PDB entry 4OLV | X-ray diffraction, 2.50 A resolution | chains G and L of the 3 polymer chains in the assembly

[Chain G]
Molecule: Envelope glycoprotein gp160
Organism: Human immunodeficiency virus 1
Reference sequence: Q0ED31 (B1NCW8_9HIV1); the construct has insertions or renumbered stretches relative to UniProt, so the offset changes along the chain: 44-123 = UniProt 43-122; 199-301 = UniProt 201-303; 324-355 = UniProt 325-356; 357-397 = UniProt 357-397; 1 more segments
Chain sequence (353 residues; row label = number of the first residue in the row; note: 96 numbers in that range are skipped by the numbering (no residue carries them; nothing is unmodelled there)):
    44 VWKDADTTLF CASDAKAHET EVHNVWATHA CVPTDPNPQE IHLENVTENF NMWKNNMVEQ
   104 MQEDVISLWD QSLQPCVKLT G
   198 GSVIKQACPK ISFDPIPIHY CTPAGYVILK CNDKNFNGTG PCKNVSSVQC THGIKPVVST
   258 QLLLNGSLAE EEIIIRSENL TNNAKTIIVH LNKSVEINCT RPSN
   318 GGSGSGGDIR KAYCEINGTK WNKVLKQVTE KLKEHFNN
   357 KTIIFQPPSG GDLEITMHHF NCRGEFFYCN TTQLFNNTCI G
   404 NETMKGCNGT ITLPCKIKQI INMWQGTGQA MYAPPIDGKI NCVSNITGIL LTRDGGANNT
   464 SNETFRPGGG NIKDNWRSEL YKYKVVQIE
Not modelled in the structure: 318-324, 404-407
Disulfides: Cys54-Cys74, Cys119-Cys205, Cys218-Cys247, Cys228-Cys239, Cys296-Cys331, Cys378-Cys445, Cys385-Cys418, Cys395-Cys410
Covalent attachments: N-acetylglucosamine (NAG) linked to Asn234, Asn241, Asn262, Asn276, Asn289, Asn295, Asn334, Asn386, Asn392, Asn448
Construct notes: linker (124, 198, 318-323)

[Chain L]
Molecule: Antigen binding fragment of light chain: Antibody VRC01
Organism: Homo sapiens
Notes: antibody fragment or engineered binder
Chain sequence (210 residues; row label = number of the first residue in the row; note: 6 numbers in that range are skipped by the numbering (no residue carries them; nothing is unmodelled there)):
     1 EIVLTQSPGT LSLSPGETAI ISCRTSQYGS
    33 LAWYQQRPGQ APRLVIYSGS TRAAGIPDRF SGSRWGPDYT LTISNLESGD FGVYYCQQY
    96 EFFGQGTKVQ VDIKRTVAAP SVFIFPPSDE QLKSGTASVV CLLNNFYPRE AKVQWKVDNA
   156 LQSGNSQESV TEQDSKDSTY SLSSTLTLSK ADYEKHKVYA CEVTHQGLSS PVTKSFNRGE
   216 C
Not modelled in the structure: 1-2
Disulfides: Cys23-Cys88, Cys136-Cys196
Small-molecule neighbours: N-acetylglucosamine (NAG; 2-acetamido-2-deoxy-beta-D-glucopyranose): Gly29, Ser30, Tyr91

[Interface between chain G and chain L]
Pairs across the interface (9; chain G residue first):
  Asn276(G) - Tyr91(L)  hydrogen bond
  Thr278(G) - Gln27(L)
  Thr278(G) - Tyr91(L)  hydrogen bond
  Asn279(G) - Tyr91(L)
  Asn280(G) - Glu96(L)  hydrogen bond
  Gly458(G) - Glu96(L)
  Gly459(G) - Glu96(L)  hydrogen bond (backbone-side chain)
  Gly459(G) - Phe97(L)
  Ala460(G) - Phe97(L)  hydrophobic

[Summary]
The interface between chain G and chain L involves 7 residues on one side and 4 on the other, with 4 hydrogen
bonds. Polar pairs include Asn276(G)-Tyr91(L), Thr278(G)-Tyr91(L) and Asn280(G)-Glu96(L). Bound to chain L:
N-acetylglucosamine.
Here chain G is Envelope glycoprotein gp160 (Human immunodeficiency virus 1) and chain L is Antigen binding
fragment of light chain: Antibody VRC01 (Homo sapiens). Entry 4OLV (Crystal structure of antibody VRC07-G54F
in complex with clade A/E 93TH057 HIV-1 gp120 core) was determined by X-ray diffraction (same publication as
4OLU, 4OLW, 4OLX, 4OLY, 4OLZ, 4OM0 and 4OM1).
